Entry 7DZ4 (X-ray diffraction, 1.84 A resolution); this record covers chains A and D of the 4 polymer chains in the assembly.

Chain A:
Molecule: D-tagatose 3-epimerase
From: Sinorhizobium fredii CCBAU 83666
Notes: EC 5.1.3.-
Reference sequence: A0A249Q1V1 (A0A249Q1V1_RHIFR); residue numbers follow UniProt; this construct covers 1-284
Amino-acid sequence (286 residues; each row starts with the number of its first residue):
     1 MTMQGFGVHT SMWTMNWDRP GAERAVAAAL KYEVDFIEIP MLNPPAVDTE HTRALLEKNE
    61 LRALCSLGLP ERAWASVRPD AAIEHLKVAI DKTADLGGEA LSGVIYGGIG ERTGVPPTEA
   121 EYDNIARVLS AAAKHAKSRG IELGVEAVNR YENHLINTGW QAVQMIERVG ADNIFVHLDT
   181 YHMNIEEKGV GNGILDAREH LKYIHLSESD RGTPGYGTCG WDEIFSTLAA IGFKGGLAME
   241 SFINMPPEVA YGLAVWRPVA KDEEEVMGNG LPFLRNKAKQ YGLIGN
Disordered / not traced: 285-286
Construct notes: expression tag (285-286)

Chain D:
Molecule: D-tagatose 3-epimerase
From: Sinorhizobium fredii CCBAU 83666
Notes: EC 5.1.3.-
Reference sequence: A0A249Q1V1 (A0A249Q1V1_RHIFR); residues 0-283 here correspond to UniProt positions 1-284 (UniProt number = residue number + 1)
Amino-acid sequence (286 residues; row label = number of the first residue in the row; numbering starts at 0):
     0 MTMQGFGVHT SMWTMNWDRP GAERAVAAAL KYEVDFIEIP MLNPPAVDTE HTRALLEKNE
    60 LRALCSLGLP ERAWASVRPD AAIEHLKVAI DKTADLGGEA LSGVIYGGIG ERTGVPPTEA
   120 EYDNIARVLS AAAKHAKSRG IELGVEAVNR YENHLINTGW QAVQMIERVG ADNIFVHLDT
   180 YHMNIEEKGV GNGILDAREH LKYIHLSESD RGTPGYGTCG WDEIFSTLAA IGFKGGLAME
   240 SFINMPPEVA YGLAVWRPVA KDEEEVMGNG LPFLRNKAKQ YGLIGN
Disordered / not traced: 0
Construct notes: expression tag (284-285)

Chain A / chain D interface:
Pairs across the interface - 16 pairs, chain A then chain D:
  G215(A) - K276(D)  hydrogen bond (backbone-side chain)
  Y216(A) - F272(D)
  Y216(A) - N275(D)  hydrogen bond
  Y216(A) - K276(D)
  Y216(A) - Q279(D)
  G217(A) - D221(D)
  G217(A) - Q279(D)
  D222(A) - G216(D)
  N269(A) - N275(D)  hydrogen bond
  N276(A) - Y215(D)  hydrogen bond
  N276(A) - N268(D)
  K277(A) - G214(D)  hydrogen bond (side chain-backbone)
  K277(A) - Y215(D)
  K279(A) - E264(D)  salt bridge
  K279(A) - N268(D)
  Q280(A) - Y215(D)
Other interface residues (no listed pair), chain A (10 interface residues in all): F273
Other interface residues (no listed pair), chain D (11 interface residues in all): P271

In short:
10 residues of chain A and 11 residues of chain D are in contact, with 5 hydrogen bonds and 1 salt bridge.
Polar contacts include K279(A)-E264(D), G215(A)-K276(D) and Y216(A)-N275(D).
Chain A and chain D are both D-tagatose 3-epimerase (Sinorhizobium fredii CCBAU 83666); the structure, Crystal
structures of D-allulose 3-epimerase with D-tagatose from Sinorhizobium fredii, was determined by X-ray
diffraction, deposited together with 7DZ2, 7DZ3, 7DZ5 and 7DZ6.
